9EUJ - chains D and G of the 14 polymer chains in the assembly; structure by electron microscopy, 4.00 A resolution.

# Chain D
Protein: TmpF
Organism: Staphylococcus phage 812
UniProtKB: A0A0U1WGD3 (A0A0U1WGD3_9CAUD); residues 1-1019 here = UniProt positions 1-1019
Chain sequence (1019 residues; row label = number of the first residue in the row):
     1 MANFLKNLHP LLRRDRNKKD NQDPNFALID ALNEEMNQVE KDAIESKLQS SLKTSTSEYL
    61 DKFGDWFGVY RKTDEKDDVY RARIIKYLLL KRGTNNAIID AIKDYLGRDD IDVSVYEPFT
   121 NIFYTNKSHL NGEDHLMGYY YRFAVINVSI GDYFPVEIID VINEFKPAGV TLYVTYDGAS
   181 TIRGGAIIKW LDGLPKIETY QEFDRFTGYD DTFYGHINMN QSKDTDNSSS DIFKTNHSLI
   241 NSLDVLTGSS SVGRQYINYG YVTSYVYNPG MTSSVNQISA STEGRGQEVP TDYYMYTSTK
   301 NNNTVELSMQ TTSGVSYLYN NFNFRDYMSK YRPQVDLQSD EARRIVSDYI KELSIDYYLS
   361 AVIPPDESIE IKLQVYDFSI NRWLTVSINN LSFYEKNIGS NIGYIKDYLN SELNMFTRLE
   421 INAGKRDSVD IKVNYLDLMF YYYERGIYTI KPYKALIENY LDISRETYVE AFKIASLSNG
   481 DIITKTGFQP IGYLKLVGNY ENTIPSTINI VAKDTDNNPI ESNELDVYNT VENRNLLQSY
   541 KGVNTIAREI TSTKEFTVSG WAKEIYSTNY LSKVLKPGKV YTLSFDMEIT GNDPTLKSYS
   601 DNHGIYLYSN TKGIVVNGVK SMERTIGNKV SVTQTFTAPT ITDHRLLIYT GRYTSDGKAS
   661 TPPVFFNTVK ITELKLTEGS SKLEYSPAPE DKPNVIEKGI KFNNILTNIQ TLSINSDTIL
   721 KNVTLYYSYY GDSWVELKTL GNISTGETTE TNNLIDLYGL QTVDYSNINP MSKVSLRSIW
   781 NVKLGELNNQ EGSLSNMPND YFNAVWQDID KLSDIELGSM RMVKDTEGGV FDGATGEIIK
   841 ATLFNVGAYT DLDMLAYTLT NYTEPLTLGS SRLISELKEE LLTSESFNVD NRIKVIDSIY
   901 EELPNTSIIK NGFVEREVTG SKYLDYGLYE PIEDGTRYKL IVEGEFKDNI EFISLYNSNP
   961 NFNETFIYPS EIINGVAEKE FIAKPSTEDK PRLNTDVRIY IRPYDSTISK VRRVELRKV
Not modelled in the structure: 1, 191-1019

# Chain G
Protein: DUF4815 domain-containing protein
Organism: Staphylococcus phage 812
UniProtKB: A0A8E5NSA0 (A0A8E5NSA0_9CAUD); residue numbers follow UniProt; this construct covers 1-1152
Chain sequence (1152 residues; each row starts with the number of its first residue):
     1 MAINFKGSPY LDRFDPSKDR TKVLFNPDRP LQQAELNEMQ SIDQYYLKNL GDAIFKDGDK
    61 QSGLGFTLSE DNVLTVNPGY VYINGKIRYY DNDDSVKITG VGKETIGIKL TERIVTPDED
   121 ASLLDQTSGV PSYFSKGADR LEEKMSLTVN DPTSATIYTF MDGDLYIQST NAEMDKINKV
   181 LAERTYDESG SYKVNGFELF SEGNAEDDDH VSVVVDAGKA YVKGFKVDKP VSTRISVPKS
   241 YDLGTAENES TIFNKSNNSI SLANSPVKEI RRVTGQVLIE KERVTRGAQG DGQDFLSNNT
   301 AFEIVKVWTE TSPGVTTKEY KQGEDFRLTD GQTIDWSPQG QEPSGGTSYY VSYKYNKRME
   361 AGKDYEVTTQ GEGLSKKWYI NFTPSNGAKP IDQTVVLVDY TYYLARKDSV FINKYGDIAI
   421 LPGEPNIMRL VTPPLNTDPE NLQLGTVTVL PDSDEAVCIS FAITRLSMED LQKVKTRVDN
   481 LEYNQAVNAL DDGAMEGQNP LTLRSVFSEG FISLDKADIT HPDFGIVFSF EDAEATLAYT
   541 EAVNQPKIIP GDTTAHIWGR LISAPFTEER TIYQGQASET LNVNPYNIPN KQGVLKLTPS
   601 EDNWIDTENV TITEQKTKKV TMKRFWRHNE SYYGETEHYL YSNLQLDAGQ KWKGETYAYD
   661 REHGRTGTLL ESGGQRTLEE MIEFIRIRDV SFEVKGLNPN DNNLYLLFDG VRCAITPATG
   721 YRKGSEDGTI MTDAKGTAKG KFTIPAGIRC GNREVTLKNA NSTSATTYTA QGRKKTAQDI
   781 IIRTRVTVNL VDPLAQSFQY DENRTISSLG LYFASKGDKQ SNVVIQIRGM GDQGYPNKTI
   841 YAETVMNADD IKVSNNASAE TRVYFDDPMM AEGGKEYAIV IITENSDYTM WVGTRTKPKI
   901 DKPNEVISGN PYLQGVLFSS SNASTWTPHQ NSDLKFGIYT SKFNETATIE FEPIKDVSAD
   961 RIVLMSTYLT PERTGCTWEM KLILDDMASS TTFDQLKWEP IGNYQDLDVL GLARQVKLRA
  1021 TFESNRYISP LMSSSDLTFT TFLTELTGSY VGRAIDMTEA PYNTVRFSYE AFLPKGTKVV
  1081 PKYSADDGKT WKTFTKSPTT TRANNEFTRY VIDEKVKSSG TNTKLQVRLD LSTENSFLRP
  1141 RVRRLMVTTR DE
Not modelled in the structure: 1-3, 276-358, 391-394, 543-555, 591-792, 955-980

# Chain D / chain G interface
Pairs across the interface (21):
  F123(D) - L31(G)  hydrophobic
  N126(D) - D125(G)  hydrogen bond
  N126(D) - S132(G)  hydrogen bond
  K127(D) - P131(G)
  L130(D) - L31(G)
  L130(D) - Q33(G)
  N131(D) - L31(G)
  N131(D) - Q32(G)
  N131(D) - Q33(G)
  H135(D) - D28(G)
  H135(D) - R29(G)
  H135(D) - P30(G)
  L136(D) - N26(G)
  L136(D) - D28(G)  hydrogen bond (backbone-backbone)
  L136(D) - R29(G)  hydrogen bond (backbone-backbone)
  M137(D) - P27(G)
  M137(D) - D28(G)
  G138(D) - D28(G)  hydrogen bond (backbone-side chain)
  Y139(D) - D28(G)  hydrogen bond (backbone-side chain)
  Y140(D) - D28(G)  hydrogen bond (backbone-side chain)
  Y141(D) - D28(G)  hydrogen bond (backbone-side chain)
Other interface residues (no listed pair), chain D (13 interface residues in all): D134
Other interface residues (no listed pair), chain G (13 interface residues in all): L36, V130

# Summary
Chain D and chain G each contribute 13 residues to their interface; the contacts include 8 hydrogen bonds.
Polar pairs include N126(D)-D125(G), N126(D)-S132(G) and G138(D)-D28(G).
Chain D is TmpF and chain G is DUF4815 domain-containing protein, both from Staphylococcus phage 812; the
structure, Cryo-EM structure of Staphylococcus aureus bacteriophage phi812 baseplate in the post-contraction
state - sheath initiator, wedge ..., was determined by electron microscopy.
